1K58 - chain A; structure by X-ray diffraction, 2.70 A resolution.

[Chain A]
Name: Angiogenin
From: Homo sapiens
Notes: EC 3.1.27.-
UniProtKB: P03950 (ANGI_HUMAN); residues 1-123 here correspond to UniProt positions 25-147 (UniProt number = residue number + 24)
Chain sequence (123 residues; numbered 1 to 123; the number before each row is that of its first residue):
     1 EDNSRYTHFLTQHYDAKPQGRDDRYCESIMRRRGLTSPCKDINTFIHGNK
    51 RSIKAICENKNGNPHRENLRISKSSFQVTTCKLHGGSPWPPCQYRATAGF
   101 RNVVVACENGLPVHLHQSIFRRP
Construct notes: engineered mutation H116 (Asp140 in P03950)
Modified / non-standard residues: E1 (pyroglutamic acid; PCA)
Curated features (UniProtKB/Swiss-Prot):
  - motif: R31 to L35 (Nucleolar localization signal)
  - active site: H13 (Proton acceptor), H114 (Proton donor)
  - binding site (tRNA): R21, D22, C81, V103
Disulfides: C26-C81, C39-C92, C57-C107

[Overview]
UniProt lists active-site residues H13 and H114 and 4 tRNA-binding residues.
Chain A is Angiogenin (Homo sapiens); the structure, Crystal Structure of Human Angiogenin Variant D116H, was
determined by X-ray diffraction, deposited together with 1K59, 1K5A and 1K5B.
